Entry 7FJN (electron microscopy, 3.25 A resolution); this record covers chains H and L of the 7 polymer chains in the assembly.

== Chain H ==
Name: T6 heavy chain
From: Homo sapiens
Sequence (117 residues; numbered 1 to 117; the number before each row is that of its first residue):
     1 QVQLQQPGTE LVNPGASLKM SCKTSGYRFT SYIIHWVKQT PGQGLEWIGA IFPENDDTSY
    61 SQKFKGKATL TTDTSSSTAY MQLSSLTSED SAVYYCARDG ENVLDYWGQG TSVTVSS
Disordered / not traced: 1-10
Disulfides: Cys22-Cys96

== Chain L ==
Name: T6 light chain
From: Homo sapiens
Sequence (113 residues; numbered 1 to 113; the number before each row is that of its first residue):
     1 QIVLTQSPSS LAVSVGEKVT LSCKSSQSLL YSNNQKNYLA WYQQKSGRSP KLLLHWTSTR
    61 ESGVPDRFTG SGSGTDFTLT ISSVKAEDLA VYYCQQYYTY PWTFGGGTKL EIK
Disulfides: Cys23-Cys94

== Chain H / chain L interface ==
Pairs across the interface (28; chain H residue first):
  His35(H) - Tyr100(L)
  His35(H) - Trp102(L)
  Gly44(H) - Tyr93(L)
  Leu45(H) - Gln44(L)
  Leu45(H) - Pro50(L)  hydrophobic
  Leu45(H) - Phe104(L)
  Trp47(H) - Pro101(L)  hydrophobic
  Trp47(H) - Trp102(L)
  Ala50(H) - Tyr100(L)
  Gln62(H) - Gln1(L)
  Tyr95(H) - Pro50(L)
  Asp99(H) - Tyr97(L)  hydrogen bond
  Asp99(H) - Trp102(L)
  Glu101(H) - Trp56(L)
  Glu101(H) - Tyr97(L)  hydrogen bond (backbone-side chain)
  Asn102(H) - Leu52(L)
  Asn102(H) - His55(L)
  Asn102(H) - Trp56(L)
  Asn102(H) - Glu61(L)
  Val103(H) - Leu52(L)  hydrophobic
  Val103(H) - Glu61(L)
  Trp107(H) - Tyr42(L)
  Trp107(H) - Ser49(L)
  Trp107(H) - Pro50(L)
  Trp107(H) - Phe104(L)  hydrophobic
  Gly108(H) - Ser49(L)
  Gln109(H) - Arg48(L)
  Gln109(H) - Ser49(L)
Also at the interface, not in a pair above, chain H (15 interface residues in all): Ile33
Also at the interface, not in a pair above, chain L (18 interface residues in all): Gly47, Gln95

== In short ==
Chain H and chain L form an interface of 15 and 18 residues respectively, with 2 hydrogen bonds. Polar
contacts include Asp99(H)-Tyr97(L) and Glu101(H)-Tyr97(L).
Chain H is T6 heavy chain and chain L is T6 light chain, both from Homo sapiens; the structure, Cryo-EM
structure of South African (B.1.351) SARS-CoV-2 spike glycoprotein in complex with two T6 Fab, was determined
by electron microscopy, deposited together with 7FJS and 7FJO.
